9LU9 - chains B and C of the 7 polymer chains in the assembly; structure by electron microscopy, 3.30 A resolution.

Chain B (and C):
Name: Flagellar motor protein MotA
Source organism: Paenibacillus sp. TCA20
Notes: chain C of this document is another copy of the same molecule, construct and numbering; everything in this record applies to it too
Reference sequence: A0A069DFV9 (A0A069DFV9_9BACL); residues 1-264 here = UniProt positions 1-264
Amino-acid sequence (264 residues; row label = number of the first residue in the row):
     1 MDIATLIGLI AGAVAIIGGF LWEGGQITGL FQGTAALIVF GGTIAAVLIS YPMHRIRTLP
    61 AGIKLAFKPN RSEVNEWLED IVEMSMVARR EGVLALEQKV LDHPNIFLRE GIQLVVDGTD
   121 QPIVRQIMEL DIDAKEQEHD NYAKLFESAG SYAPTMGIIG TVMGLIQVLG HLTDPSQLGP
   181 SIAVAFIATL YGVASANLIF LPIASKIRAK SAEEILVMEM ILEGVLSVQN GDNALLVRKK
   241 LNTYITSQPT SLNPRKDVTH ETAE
Not modelled in the structure: 247-264
What the authors report for this chain:
  - binding site for Lauryl Maltose Neopentyl Glycol: Leu165 to Ile182

How chain B and chain C interact:
Contacting residue pairs (70; chain B residue first):
  Gln32(B) - Glu23(C)  hydrogen bond
  Gly33(B) - Trp22(C)
  Thr34(B) - Gly19(C)
  Thr34(B) - Trp22(C)
  Thr34(B) - Glu23(C)  hydrogen bond
  Leu37(B) - Val14(C)
  Leu37(B) - Ala15(C)
  Leu37(B) - Gly18(C)
  Leu37(B) - Gly19(C)
  Ile38(B) - Ala15(C)
  Ile38(B) - Gly19(C)
  Gly41(B) - Ala11(C)
  Gly41(B) - Ala15(C)
  Gly42(B) - Ala15(C)
  Gly42(B) - Leu198(C)
  Ala45(B) - Gly8(C)
  Ala45(B) - Ala11(C)
  Ala45(B) - Gly12(C)
  Ala46(B) - Pro202(C)
  Leu48(B) - Ala4(C)
  Leu48(B) - Ile7(C)  hydrophobic
  Leu48(B) - Gly8(C)
  Ile49(B) - Thr5(C)
  Ile49(B) - Gly8(C)
  Ile49(B) - Leu9(C)  hydrophobic
  Ile49(B) - Pro202(C)  hydrophobic
  Ile49(B) - Lys206(C)
  Ser50(B) - Pro202(C)
  Ser50(B) - Ser205(C)
  Ser50(B) - Lys206(C)
  Tyr51(B) - Ala4(C)
  Tyr51(B) - Lys206(C)
  Pro52(B) - Lys210(C)
  Pro52(B) - Glu213(C)
  Met53(B) - Ala4(C)  hydrophobic
  His54(B) - Asn70(C)
  His54(B) - Glu213(C)  salt bridge
  Ile123(B) - Leu236(C)  hydrophobic
  Ile127(B) - Leu236(C)  hydrophobic
  Ile127(B) - Lys239(C)
  Ile127(B) - Lys240(C)
  Leu130(B) - Thr243(C)
  Asp131(B) - Lys239(C)  salt bridge
  Ala134(B) - Thr243(C)
  Tyr152(B) - Pro202(C)
  Tyr152(B) - Ser205(C)
  Thr155(B) - Asn197(C)  hydrogen bond
  Met156(B) - Asn197(C)
  Met156(B) - Leu198(C)  hydrophobic
  Ile159(B) - Ile16(C)  hydrophobic
  Ile159(B) - Leu190(C)  hydrophobic
  Ile159(B) - Val193(C)  hydrophobic
  Val162(B) - Leu190(C)  hydrophobic
  Met163(B) - Ile16(C)
  Met163(B) - Gly19(C)
  Met163(B) - Phe20(C)
  Leu165(B) - Phe186(C)  hydrophobic
  Ile166(B) - Ala183(C)
  Ile166(B) - Phe186(C)  hydrophobic
  Gln167(B) - Phe20(C)
  Gln167(B) - Gly25(C)
  Leu169(B) - Gly179(C)
  Leu169(B) - Pro180(C)
  Leu169(B) - Ile182(C)  hydrophobic
  Leu172(B) - Leu178(C)  hydrophobic
  Leu172(B) - Gly179(C)
  Thr173(B) - Gln177(C)
  Thr173(B) - Pro180(C)
  Pro180(B) - Glu23(C)
  Val184(B) - Glu23(C)
Interface residues without a listed pair, chain B (40 interface residues in all): Ile44, Glu110, Leu114, Gly170, Ser181
Interface residues without a listed pair, chain C (46 interface residues in all): Ile3, Gly24, Ile187, Ala194, Leu201, Ile203, Ala209, Asp232, Tyr244

In short:
Chain B and chain C form an interface of 40 and 46 residues respectively, with 3 hydrogen bonds and 2 salt
bridges. Among the polar pairs are His54(B)-Glu213(C), Asp131(B)-Lys239(C) and Gln32(B)-Glu23(C). The paper
reports a binding site for Lauryl Maltose Neopentyl Glycol at Leu165(B).
Chain B and chain C are both Flagellar motor protein MotA (Paenibacillus sp. TCA20); the structure, The
chimeric flagellar motor complex between MotA1B1 from Paenibacillus sp. TCA20 and MotAB from E.coli, state
..., was determined by electron microscopy (same publication as 9LUB and 9LUC).
